7PP4 - chains a and c of the 6 polymer chains in the assembly; structure by electron microscopy, 3.84 A resolution.

# Chain a
Molecule: DNA-directed RNA polymerase subunit alpha
From: Mycobacterium tuberculosis (strain ATCC 25618 / H37Rv)
Notes: EC 2.7.7.6
Reference sequence: P9WGZ1 (RPOA_MYCTU); numbering as in UniProt (aligned over 1-347)
Sequence (347 residues; each row starts with the number of its first residue):
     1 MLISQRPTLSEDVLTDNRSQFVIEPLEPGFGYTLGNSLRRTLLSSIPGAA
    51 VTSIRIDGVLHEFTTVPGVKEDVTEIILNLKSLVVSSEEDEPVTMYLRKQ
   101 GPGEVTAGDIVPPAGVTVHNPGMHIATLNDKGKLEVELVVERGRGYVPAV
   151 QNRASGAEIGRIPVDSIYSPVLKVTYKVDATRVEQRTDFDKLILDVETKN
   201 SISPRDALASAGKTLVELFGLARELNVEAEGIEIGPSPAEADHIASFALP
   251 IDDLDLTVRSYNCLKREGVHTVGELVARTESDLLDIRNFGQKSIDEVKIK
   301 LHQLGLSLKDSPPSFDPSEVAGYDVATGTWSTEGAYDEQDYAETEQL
Unresolved in the structure: 1-3, 227-347

# Chain c
Molecule: DNA-directed RNA polymerase subunit beta
From: Mycobacterium tuberculosis (strain ATCC 25618 / H37Rv)
Notes: EC 2.7.7.6; engineered mutation(s): L2E3G4C5 -> V
Reference sequence: P9WGY9 (RPOB_MYCTU); numbering as in UniProt (aligned over 6-1178)
Sequence (1174 residues; numbered 5 to 1178; the number before each row is that of its first residue):
     5 MVLADSRQSKTAASPSPSRPQSSSNNSVPGAPNRVSFAKLREPLEVPGLL
    55 DVQTDSFEWLIGSPRWRESAAERGDVNPVGGLEEVLYELSPIEDFSGSMS
   105 LSFSDPRFDDVKAPVDECKDKDMTYAAPLFVTAEFINNNTGEIKSQTVFM
   155 GDFPMMTEKGTFIINGTERVVVSQLVRSPGVYFDETIDKSTDKTLHSVKV
   205 IPSRGAWLEFDVDKRDTVGVRIDRKRRQPVTVLLKALGWTSEQIVERFGF
   255 SEIMRSTLEKDNTVGTDEALLDIYRKLRPGEPPTKESAQTLLENLFFKEK
   305 RYDLARVGRYKVNKKLGLHVGEPITSSTLTEEDVVATIEYLVRLHEGQTT
   355 MTVPGGVEVPVETDDIDHFGNRRLRTVGELIQNQIRVGMSRMERVVRERM
   405 TTQDVEAITPQTLINIRPVVAAIKEFFGTSQLSQFMDQNNPLSGLTHKRR
   455 LSALGPGGLSRERAGLEVRDVHPSHYGRMCPIETPEGPNIGLIGSLSVYA
   505 RVNPFGFIETPYRKVVDGVVSDEIVYLTADEEDRHVVAQANSPIDADGRF
   555 VEPRVLVRRKAGEVEYVPSSEVDYMDVSPRQMVSVATAMIPFLEHDDANR
   605 ALMGANMQRQAVPLVRSEAPLVGTGMELRAAIDAGDVVVAEESGVIEEVS
   655 ADYITVMHDNGTRRTYRMRKFARSNHGTCANQCPIVDAGDRVEAGQVIAD
   705 GPCTDDGEMALGKNLLVAIMPWEGHNYEDAIILSNRLVEEDVLTSIHIEE
   755 HEIDARDTKLGAEEITRDIPNISDEVLADLDERGIVRIGAEVRDGDILVG
   805 KVTPKGETELTPEERLLRAIFGEKAREVRDTSLKVPHGESGKVIGIRVFS
   855 REDEDELPAGVNELVRVYVAQKRKISDGDKLAGRHGNKGVIGKILPVEDM
   905 PFLADGTPVDIILNTHGVPRRMNIGQILETHLGWCAHSGWKVDAAKGVPD
   955 WAARLPDELLEAQPNAIVSTPVFDGAQEAELQGLLSCTLPNRDGDVLVDA
  1005 DGKAMLFDGRSGEPFPYPVTVGYMYIMKLHHLVDDKIHARSTGPYSMITQ
  1055 QPLGGKAQFGGQRFGEMECWAMQAYGAAYTLQELLTIKSDDTVGRVKVYE
  1105 AIVKGENIPEPGIPESFKVLLKELQSLCLNVEVLSSDGAAIELREGEDED
  1155 LERAAANLGINLSRNESASVEDLA
Unresolved in the structure: 5-28, 1141-1178
Construct notes: initiating methionine (5); conflict V6 (Ile in P9WGY9)
UniProt features mapped onto this chain:
  - natural variant: V423 (V423A: In strain: vr1), L436 (L436P: In strain: vr2), S437 (S437T: In strain: vr3), Q438 to D441 (sequence variant, change not given here; In strain: RJ49), Q438 (Q438L: In strain: vr4), F439 (F439V: In strain: RJ37), M440 to N443 (deletion: In strain: RJ55), D441 (D441V: In strain: vr3), L449 to K452 (sequence variant, change not given here; In strain: RJ48), H451 (H451D: In strain: vr5; H451L: In strain: SP28; H451N: In strain: vr6; H451P: In strain: vr8; H451Q: In strain: vr1; H451R: In strain: vr7), S456 (S456L: In strain: vr11 and RJ37; S456Q: In strain: vr9; S456W: In strain: vr10), L458 (L458P: In strain: vr12 and SP22)
  - mutagenesis: E138 (E138R: Weakens interaction with TRCF and CarD), I147 (I147A: Weakens interaction with TRCF and CarD), K148 (K148A: Does not affect association with TRCF, but weakens interaction with CarD), S149 (S149A: Does not affect association with TRCF, but weakens interaction with CarD)
What the authors report for this chain:
  - conformationally variable residues (domain motion): P808 to V832

# Interface between chain a and chain c
Contacting residue pairs (41; chain a residue first):
  Y32(a) - G1016(c)
  Y32(a) - E1017(c)
  Y32(a) - P1018(c)
  N36(a) - D1012(c)
  N36(a) - G1013(c)  hydrogen bond (side chain-backbone)
  N36(a) - R1014(c)
  N36(a) - G1016(c)
  R39(a) - E902(c)
  R39(a) - F906(c)
  R40(a) - E902(c)
  R40(a) - D903(c)
  R40(a) - G1013(c)
  S44(a) - E902(c)
  H61(a) - I848(c)
  F63(a) - F675(c)  hydrophobic
  F63(a) - I848(c)  hydrophobic
  T65(a) - K674(c)
  V69(a) - S654(c)
  V69(a) - A655(c)  hydrogen bond (backbone-backbone)
  K70(a) - A655(c)
  K70(a) - P688(c)
  K70(a) - V690(c)  hydrogen bond (side chain-backbone)
  E71(a) - A655(c)
  D72(a) - F675(c)
  T74(a) - V619(c)
  E75(a) - R620(c)  salt bridge
  K81(a) - E743(c)  hydrogen bond (side chain-backbone)
  K81(a) - E744(c)
  K81(a) - D745(c)  salt bridge
  N129(a) - E652(c)  hydrogen bond
  Y146(a) - E743(c)
  R153(a) - E795(c)
  I159(a) - R791(c)
  I159(a) - G793(c)
  D165(a) - K878(c)  salt bridge
  K173(a) - T911(c)  hydrogen bond
  V174(a) - G910(c)
  T175(a) - A908(c)  hydrogen bond (side chain-backbone)
  T175(a) - D909(c)
  T175(a) - G910(c)
  Y176(a) - G1016(c)  hydrogen bond (side chain-backbone)
Interface residues without a listed pair, chain a (36 interface residues in all): R18, L43, L60, E62, T64, G68, L78, D130, K131, R161, P163, I167
Interface residues without a listed pair, chain c (42 interface residues in all): V653, D691, V742, I750, I792, K846, V847, A874, K876, R996, F1011, S1015

# In short
36 residues of chain a face 42 of chain c across their interface; the contacts include 8 hydrogen bonds and 3
salt bridges. Polar pairs include E75(a)-R620(c), K81(a)-D745(c) and D165(a)-K878(c). From UniProt: 4
mutagenesis sites on chain c. The paper reports conformational variability at P808(c).
Here chain a is DNA-directed RNA polymerase subunit alpha and chain c is DNA-directed RNA polymerase subunit
beta, both from Mycobacterium tuberculosis (strain ATCC 25618 / H37Rv). Entry 7PP4 (Cryo-EM structure of
Mycobacterium tuberculosis RNA polymerase holoenzyme comprising sigma factor SigB) was determined by electron
microscopy, deposited together with 7Z8Q, 7ZF2, 7Q4U and 7Q59.
